PDB entry 5O4H | X-ray diffraction, 1.75 A resolution | chains C and D of the 4 polymer chains in the assembly

[Chain C (and D)]
Name: HcgC
From: Methanococcus maripaludis S2
Notes: chain D of this document is another copy of the same molecule, construct and numbering; everything in this record applies to it too
UniProt: Q6LX54 (Q6LX54_METMP); residues 1-260 here = UniProt positions 1-260
Amino-acid sequence (274 residues; each row starts with the number of its first residue):
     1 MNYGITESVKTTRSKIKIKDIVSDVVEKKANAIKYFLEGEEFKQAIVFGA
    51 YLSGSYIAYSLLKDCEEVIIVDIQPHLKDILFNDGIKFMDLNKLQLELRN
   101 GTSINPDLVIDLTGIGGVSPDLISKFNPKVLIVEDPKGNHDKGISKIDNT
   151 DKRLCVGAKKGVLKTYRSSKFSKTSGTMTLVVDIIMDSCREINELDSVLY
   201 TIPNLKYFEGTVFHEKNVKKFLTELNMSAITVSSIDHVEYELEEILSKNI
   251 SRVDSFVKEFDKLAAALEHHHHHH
Disordered / not traced: 1, 264-274 (chain D: 1-5, 264-274)
Construct notes: expression tag (261-274)
Residues lining bound ligands: S-adenosylhomocysteine (SAH): K29, F48, G49, A50, Y51, L52, S53, V71, D72, I73, Q74, L77, L91, L112, T113, G116, G117, V118, E134, S175, G176, T177, F213
What the authors report for this chain:
  - mutagenesis - T179V: abolished catalytic activity
  - mutagenesis - T6V, Y51F: decreased catalytic activity

[How chain C and chain D interact]
Pairs across the interface - 82 pairs, chain C then chain D:
  Y3(C) with Y207(D); H214(D), hydrogen bond (backbone-side chain)
  G4(C) with Y207(D); E209(D); H214(D)
  I5(C) with E209(D); F213(D), hydrophobic
  T6(C) with I115(D); G116(D)
  S8(C) with G116(D); I147(D)
  T11(C) with Y207(D), hydrogen bond
  R13(C) with Y207(D)
  I115(C) with T6(D); V9(D), hydrophobic; L199(D), hydrophobic
  G116(C) with T6(D); S8(D)
  D141(C) with L195(D); D196(D); S197(D), hydrogen bond (side chain-backbone)
  K142(C) with D196(D)
  G143(C) with D196(D), hydrogen bond (backbone-side chain)
  I144(C) with V198(D); L199(D), hydrophobic
  I147(C) with S8(D); I235(D), hydrophobic
  F171(C) with N193(D)
  K173(C) with N193(D), hydrogen bond (side chain-backbone); L195(D), hydrogen bond (side chain-backbone); V198(D), hydrogen bond (side chain-backbone); L199(D)
  T174(C) with L199(D)
  M178(C) with Y200(D); I202(D), hydrophobic
  T179(C) with L199(D); Y200(D)
  V182(C) with T201(D); I202(D), hydrophobic
  M186(C) with M186(D), hydrophobic; C189(D), hydrophobic; R190(D), hydrogen bond (backbone-side chain); P203(D), hydrophobic
  C189(C) with M186(D), hydrophobic
  R190(C) with R190(D)
  N193(C) with K173(D), hydrogen bond (backbone-side chain)
  L195(C) with D141(D); K173(D), hydrogen bond (backbone-side chain)
  D196(C) with D141(D); K142(D); G143(D), hydrogen bond (side chain-backbone)
  S197(C) with D141(D), hydrogen bond (backbone-side chain)
  V198(C) with I144(D); K173(D), hydrogen bond (backbone-side chain)
  L199(C) with K173(D); T174(D); T179(D)
  Y200(C) with T179(D); Y207(D); E209(D), hydrogen bond
  T201(C) with V182(D)
  I202(C) with V182(D), hydrophobic; K206(D)
  P203(C) with M186(D), hydrophobic; L205(D)
  N204(C) with L205(D); K206(D); Y207(D)
  L205(C) with I202(D), hydrophobic; P203(D); N204(D); L205(D), hydrogen bond (backbone-backbone)
  K206(C) with I202(D); N204(D)
  Y207(C) with T11(D), hydrogen bond; R13(D); Y200(D); N204(D); T231(D)
  E209(C) with Y200(D), hydrogen bond
  T231(C) with Y207(D)
  I235(C) with I147(D), hydrophobic
Other interface residues (no listed pair), chain C (44 interface residues in all): V9, D183, E194, H214
Other interface residues (no listed pair), chain D (43 interface residues in all): Y51, Q74, M178, D183, E194

[In short]
The interface between chain C and chain D involves 44 residues on one side and 43 on the other, with 17
hydrogen bonds. Among the polar pairs are Y3(C)-H214(D), T11(C)-Y207(D) and D141(C)-S197(D). Ligands of chain
C: S-adenosylhomocysteine. From the paper: T6V and Y51F of chain C reduce catalytic activity; T179V of chain C
abolishes catalytic activity.
Chain C and chain D are both HcgC (Methanococcus maripaludis S2); the structure, HcgC from Methanococcus
maripaludis cocrystallized with SAM and pyridinol, was determined by X-ray diffraction together with 5O4J,
5O4M and 5O4N from the same study.
